Entry 8CI2 (electron microscopy, 4.40 A resolution (low resolution: residue-level contacts below are approximate; hydrogen-bond / salt-bridge calls are withheld)); this record covers chains C and G of the 8 polymer chains in the assembly.

== Chain C ==
Protein: Neuronal acetylcholine receptor subunit alpha-7
Organism: Homo sapiens
Reference sequence: P36544 (ACHA7_HUMAN); the construct has insertions or renumbered stretches relative to UniProt, so the offset changes along the chain: 1-324 = UniProt 24-347; 328-375 = UniProt 455-502
Chain sequence (388 residues; each row starts with the number of its first residue):
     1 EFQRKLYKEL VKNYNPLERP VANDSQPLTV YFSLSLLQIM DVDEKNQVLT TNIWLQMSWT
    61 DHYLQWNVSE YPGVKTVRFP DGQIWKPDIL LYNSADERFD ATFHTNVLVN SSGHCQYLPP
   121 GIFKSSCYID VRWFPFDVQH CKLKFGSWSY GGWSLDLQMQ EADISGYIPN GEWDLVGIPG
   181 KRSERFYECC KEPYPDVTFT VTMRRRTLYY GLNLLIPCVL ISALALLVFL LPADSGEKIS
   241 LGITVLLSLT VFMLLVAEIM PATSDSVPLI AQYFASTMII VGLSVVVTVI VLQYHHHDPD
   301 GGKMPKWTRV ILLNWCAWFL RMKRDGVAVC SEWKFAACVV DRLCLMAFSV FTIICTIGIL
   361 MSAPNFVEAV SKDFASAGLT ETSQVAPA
Unresolved in the structure: 207-388
Disulfides: C127-C141
Glycans and other covalent adducts: N-acetylglucosamine (NAG) linked to N23, N67
Sequence notes: linker (325-327); expression tag (376-388)
Swiss-Prot annotation at these positions:
  - region: E237 to T244 (Essential for TMEM35A/NACHO-mediated proper subunit assembly and trafficking to cell membrane)
  - binding site (Ca(2+)): R19, V21, S149, Y187
  - glycosylation (N-linked (GlcNAc...) asparagine): N23, N67, N110
From the paper describing this entry:
  - mutagenesis - E9Q/K12Q/N13A: abolished expression

== Chain G ==
Protein: Nanobody C4
Organism: Vicugna pacos
Notes: antibody fragment or engineered binder
Chain sequence (147 residues; each row starts with the number of its first residue):
     1 AQVQLVESGG GLVQAGGSLK LSCAASGFTF AHYAMVWFRQ APGKEREFVA GISWSGASTY
    61 YASSVKGRFT ISRDNAKNTV YLQMNSLKPE DTAVYYVAAA RFGVGVDDDY SYWGQGTQVT
   121 VSSAAEQKLI SEEDLNGAAH HHHHHGS
Unresolved in the structure: 122-147

== Chain C / chain G interface ==
Pairs across the interface (5):
  E1(C) - V104(G)
  R4(C) - F102(G)
  K5(C) - Y60(G)
  K5(C) - V104(G)
  K8(C) - D107(G)
Also at the interface, not in a pair above, chain C (5 interface residues in all): F2
Also at the interface, not in a pair above, chain G (10 interface residues in all): S53, W54, S58, G103, V106, D108

== In short ==
5 residues of chain C face 10 of chain G across their interface. N-acetylglucosamine is covalently linked to
N23(C) and N67(C). From UniProt: 4 Ca2+-binding residues on chain C. From the paper: E9Q/K12Q/N13A of chain C
abolish expression.
Chain C is Neuronal acetylcholine receptor subunit alpha-7 (Homo sapiens) and chain G is Nanobody C4 (Vicugna
pacos); the structure, human alpha7 nicotinic receptor in complex with the C4 nanobody under sub-saturating
conditions, was determined by electron microscopy together with 8C9X, 8CAU, 8CE4 and 8CI1 from the same study.
